PDB entry 8XGY | X-ray diffraction, 2.81 A resolution | chains J and K of the 11 polymer chains in the assembly

== Chain J (and K) ==
Protein: Glutaminyl-peptide cyclotransferase
Source organism: Homo sapiens
Notes: EC 2.3.2.5; chain K of this document is another copy of the same molecule, construct and numbering; everything in this record applies to it too
UniProt: Q16769 (QPCT_HUMAN); numbering as in UniProt (aligned over 33-361)
Sequence (329 residues; each row starts with the number of its first residue):
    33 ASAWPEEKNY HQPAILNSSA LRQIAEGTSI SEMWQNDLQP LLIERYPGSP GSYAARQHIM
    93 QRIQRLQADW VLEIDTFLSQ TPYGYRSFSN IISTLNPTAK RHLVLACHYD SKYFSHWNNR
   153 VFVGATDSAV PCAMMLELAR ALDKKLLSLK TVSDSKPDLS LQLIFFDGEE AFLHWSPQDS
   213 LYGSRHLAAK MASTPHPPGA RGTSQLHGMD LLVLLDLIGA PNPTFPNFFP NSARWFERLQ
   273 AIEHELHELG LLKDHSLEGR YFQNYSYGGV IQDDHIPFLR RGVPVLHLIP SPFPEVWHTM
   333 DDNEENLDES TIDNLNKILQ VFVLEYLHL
Disordered / not traced: 183-188
Bound ions: Zn2+: Asp-159, Glu-202, His-330
Ligand contacts:
  - A1D5C, molecule 1: His-140, Asp-159, Glu-201, Glu-202, Trp-207, Asp-248, Leu-249, Tyr-299, Val-302, Ile-303, Gln-304, Asp-305, Phe-325, Trp-329, His-330
  - A1D5C, molecule 2: Phe-260, Phe-261, Pro-262, Asn-263

== How chain J and chain K interact ==
Residue-residue contacts - 19 pairs, chain J then chain K:
  Gly-80(J) with Arg-233(K), hydrogen bond (backbone-side chain)
  Phe-109(J) with Ser-225(K); Pro-227(K)
  Leu-110(J) with Ala-224(K); Ser-225(K), hydrogen bond (backbone-backbone); Arg-233(K); Ser-236(K)
  Tyr-117(J) with Arg-233(K)
  Arg-118(J) with Arg-233(K)
  Ser-119(J) with Arg-233(K)
  Ser-225(J) with Phe-109(K); Leu-110(K), hydrogen bond (backbone-backbone)
  Ala-232(J) with Ser-119(K)
  Arg-233(J) with Gly-80(K), hydrogen bond (side chain-backbone); Leu-110(K); Tyr-117(K); Arg-118(K)
  Gly-234(J) with Leu-110(K)
  Ser-236(J) with Leu-110(K)
Other interface residues (no listed pair), chain J (15 interface residues in all): Thr-108, Thr-226, Pro-227, Thr-235
Other interface residues (no listed pair), chain K (16 interface residues in all): Thr-108, His-218, Ala-232, Gly-234, Thr-235

== Overview ==
The interface between chain J and chain K involves 15 residues on one side and 16 on the other; the contacts
include 4 hydrogen bonds. Polar contacts include Gly-80(J)/Arg-233(K) and Leu-110(J)/Ser-225(K). Chain J binds
A1D5C. Asp-159(J), Glu-202(J) and His-330(J) coordinate Zn2+.
Both chains are Glutaminyl-peptide cyclotransferase (Homo sapiens). Entry 8XGY (Crystal structure of human
Golgi resident glutaminyl cyclase in complex with
(R,Z)-3-((1H-benzo[d]imidazol-5-yl)methylene)-4-((1-acetylpyrrolidin-3-yl)oxy)indolin-2-one) was determined by
X-ray diffraction together with 8XFV, 8XGA, 8XGB and 8XGT from the same study.
